PDB entry 8AC0 | electron microscopy, 4.10 A resolution (low resolution: residue-level contacts below are approximate; hydrogen-bond / salt-bridge calls are withheld) | chains D and R of the 8 polymer chains in the assembly

== Chain D ==
Name: DNA-directed RNA polymerase subunit beta'
Source organism: Escherichia coli K-12
Notes: EC 2.7.7.6
UniProt: P0A8T8 (RPOC_ECO57); numbering as in UniProt (aligned over 1-1406)
Chain sequence (1406 residues; numbered 1 to 1406; the number before each row is that of its first residue):
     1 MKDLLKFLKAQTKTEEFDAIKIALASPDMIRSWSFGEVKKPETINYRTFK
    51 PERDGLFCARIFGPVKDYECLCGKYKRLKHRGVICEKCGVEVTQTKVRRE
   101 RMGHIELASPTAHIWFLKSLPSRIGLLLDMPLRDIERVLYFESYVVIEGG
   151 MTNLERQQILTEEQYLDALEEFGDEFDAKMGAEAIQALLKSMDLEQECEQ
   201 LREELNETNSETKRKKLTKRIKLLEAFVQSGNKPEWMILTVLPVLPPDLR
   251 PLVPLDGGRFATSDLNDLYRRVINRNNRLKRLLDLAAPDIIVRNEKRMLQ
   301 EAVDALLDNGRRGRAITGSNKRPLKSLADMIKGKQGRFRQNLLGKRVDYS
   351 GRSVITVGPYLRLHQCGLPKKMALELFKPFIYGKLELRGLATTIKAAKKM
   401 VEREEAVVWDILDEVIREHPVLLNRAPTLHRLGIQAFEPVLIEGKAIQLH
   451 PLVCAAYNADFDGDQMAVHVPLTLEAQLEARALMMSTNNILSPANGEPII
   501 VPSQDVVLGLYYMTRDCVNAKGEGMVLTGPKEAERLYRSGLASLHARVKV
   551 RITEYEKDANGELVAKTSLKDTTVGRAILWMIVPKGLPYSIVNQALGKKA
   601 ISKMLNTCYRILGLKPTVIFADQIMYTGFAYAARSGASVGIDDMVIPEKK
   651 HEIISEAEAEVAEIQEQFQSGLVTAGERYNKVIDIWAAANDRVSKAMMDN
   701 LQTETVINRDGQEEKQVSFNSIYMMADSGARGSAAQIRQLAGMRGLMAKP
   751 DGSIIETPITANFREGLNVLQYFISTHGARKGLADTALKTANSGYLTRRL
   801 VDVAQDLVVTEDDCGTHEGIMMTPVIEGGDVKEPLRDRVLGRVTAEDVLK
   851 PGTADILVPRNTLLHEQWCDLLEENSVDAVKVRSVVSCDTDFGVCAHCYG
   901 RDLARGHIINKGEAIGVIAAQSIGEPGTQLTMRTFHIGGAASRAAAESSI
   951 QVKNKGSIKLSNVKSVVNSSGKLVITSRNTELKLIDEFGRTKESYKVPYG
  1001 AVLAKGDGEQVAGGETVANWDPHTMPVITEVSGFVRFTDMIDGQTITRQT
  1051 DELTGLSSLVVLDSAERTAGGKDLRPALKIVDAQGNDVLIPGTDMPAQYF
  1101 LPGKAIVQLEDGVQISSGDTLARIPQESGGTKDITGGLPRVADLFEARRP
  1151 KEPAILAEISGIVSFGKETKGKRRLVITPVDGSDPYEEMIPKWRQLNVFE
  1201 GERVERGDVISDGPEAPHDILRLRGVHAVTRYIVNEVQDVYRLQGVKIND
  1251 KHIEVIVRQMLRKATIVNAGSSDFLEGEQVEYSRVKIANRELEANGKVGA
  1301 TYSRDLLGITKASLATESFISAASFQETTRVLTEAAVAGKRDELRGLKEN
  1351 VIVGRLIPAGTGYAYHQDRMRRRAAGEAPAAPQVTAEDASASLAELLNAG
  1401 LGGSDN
Not modelled in the structure: 1-15, 934-947, 1127-1135, 1374-1406
Ion coordination: Zn2+ site 1: Cys-70, Cys-72, Cys-85, Cys-88; Mg2+: Asp-460, Asp-462 (shared with G93(R) of chain R); Zn2+ site 2: Cys-814, Cys-888, Cys-895, Cys-898
Curated features (UniProtKB/Swiss-Prot):
  - binding site (Zn(2+)): Cys-70, Cys-72, Cys-85, Cys-88, Cys-814, Cys-888, Cys-895, Cys-898
  - binding site (Mg(2+)): Asp-460, Asp-462, Asp-464
  - modified residue: Lys-972 (N6-acetyllysine)

== Chain R ==
Molecule: putL RNA
Sequence (93 nucleotides; numbered 1 to 93; the number before each row is that of its first residue):
     1 AUAGACGAACGGCGCGUCUUUAAACCAUGCGUCGGGAGCGCGGCGGGUUC
    51 AGGAUGAACGGCAAUGCUGCUCAUUAGCGAGAAGGCUUUUUUG
Not modelled in the structure: 1, 74-83
Ion coordination: Mg2+: G93 (shared with Asp-460(D), Asp-462(D) of chain D)

== Chain D / chain R interface ==
Pairs across the interface (37; chain D residue first):
  Pro-51(D) / U28(R)
  Glu-52(D) / U28(R)
  Arg-53(D) / U28(R)
  Ala-59(D) / U28(R)
  Leu-71(D) / U28(R)
  Cys-72(D) / A8(R)
  Gly-73(D) / A9(R)
  Lys-74(D) / A9(R)
  Lys-74(D) / C44(R)
  Lys-74(D) / G45(R)
  Tyr-75(D) / A63(R)
  Tyr-75(D) / A64(R)
  Lys-76(D) / G34(R)
  Lys-76(D) / G35(R)
  Arg-77(D) / G35(R)
  Arg-77(D) / A37(R)
  Arg-77(D) / U65(R)
  Lys-79(D) / A37(R)
  Lys-79(D) / G38(R)
  Lys-79(D) / A64(R)
  Lys-79(D) / U65(R)
  His-80(D) / A63(R)
  Val-83(D) / C62(R)
  Glu-86(D) / G45(R)
  Glu-86(D) / G46(R)
  Glu-86(D) / G47(R)
  Lys-87(D) / A8(R)
  Lys-87(D) / A9(R)
  Lys-87(D) / G45(R)
  Cys-88(D) / U28(R)
  Val-253(D) / G84(R)
  Ala-261(D) / G84(R)
  Arg-322(D) / U87(R)
  Ala-426(D) / G93(R)
  Pro-427(D) / G93(R)
  Asp-460(D) / G93(R)
  Asp-464(D) / G93(R)
Interface residues without a listed pair, chain D (33 interface residues in all): Thr-48, Cys-58, Arg-60, Leu-78, Leu-255, Gln-335, Arg-425, Asp-462, Gly-463
Interface residues without a listed pair, chain R (23 interface residues in all): G31, C33, G61, C86, U92

== Summary ==
Chain D and chain R form an interface of 33 and 23 residues respectively. The Zn2+ site 1 is built by
Cys-70(D), Cys-72(D), Cys-85(D) and Cys-88(D). From UniProt: 8 Zn2+-binding residues and 3 Mg2+-binding
residues on chain D.
Chain D is DNA-directed RNA polymerase subunit beta' (Escherichia coli K-12) and chain R is putL RNA; the
structure, RNA polymerase at U-rich pause bound to regulatory RNA putL - active, closed clamp state, was
determined by electron microscopy (same publication as 8ABY, 8ABZ, 8AC1, 8AC2, 8ACP and 8AD1).
